PDB entry 7RBZ | X-ray diffraction, 1.65 A resolution | chain A

[Chain A]
Molecule: 3C-like proteinase
From: Severe acute respiratory syndrome coronavirus 2
Notes: EC 3.4.22.69
UniProtKB: P0DTD1 (R1AB_SARS2); residues 1-306 here correspond to UniProt positions 3264-3569 (UniProt number = residue number + 3263)
Amino-acid sequence (306 residues; numbered 1 to 306; the number before each row is that of its first residue):
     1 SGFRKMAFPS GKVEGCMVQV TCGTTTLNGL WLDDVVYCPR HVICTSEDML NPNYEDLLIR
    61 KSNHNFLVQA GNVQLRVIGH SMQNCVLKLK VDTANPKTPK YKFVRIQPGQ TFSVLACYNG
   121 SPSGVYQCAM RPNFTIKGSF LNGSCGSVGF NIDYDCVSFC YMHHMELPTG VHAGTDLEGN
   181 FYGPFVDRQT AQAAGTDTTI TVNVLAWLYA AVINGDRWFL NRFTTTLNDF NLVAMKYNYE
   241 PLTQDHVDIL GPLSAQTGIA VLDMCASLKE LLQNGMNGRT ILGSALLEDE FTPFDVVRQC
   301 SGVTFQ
Unresolved in the structure: 306
Swiss-Prot annotation at these positions:
  - active site: His-41 (For 3CL-PRO activity), Cys-145 (Nucleophile)
  - site: Gln-306 (Cleavage)
  - cross-link (Glycyl lysine isopeptide (Lys-Gly)): Lys-5 (interchain with G-Cter in ubiquitin), Lys-90 (interchain with G-Cter in ubiquitin)
Covalently attached groups: 5-chloropyridin-3-yl 2,3-dihydro-1H-indole-4-carboxylate (4IJ) linked to Cys-145
Residues lining bound ligands: 4IJ (5-chloropyridin-3-yl 2,3-dihydro-1H-indole-4-carboxylate): Leu-27, Pro-39, His-41, His-163, His-164, Met-165, Asp-187
From the paper describing this entry:
  - catalytic residues: His-41, Cys-145 (citing earlier work)
  - binding site for 4IJ: His-41, Cys-145, Met-165
  - conformationally variable residues (side-chain flip): His-41

[In short]
Covalently linked compound 4IJ: at Cys-145. UniProt lists active-site residues His-41 and Cys-145. The paper
reports catalytic residues His-41 and Cys-145; a binding site for 4IJ at His-41, Cys-145 and Met-165.
Chain A is 3C-like proteinase (Severe acute respiratory syndrome coronavirus 2); the structure, X-ray
Structure of SARS-CoV-2 main protease covalently modified by compound GRL-017-20, was determined by X-ray
diffraction together with 7RC0 and 7RC1 from the same study.
